Entry 8I4M (electron microscopy, 3.81 A resolution); this record covers chains X and Y of the 48 polymer chains in the assembly.

Chain X (and Y):
Protein: Portal protein(gp 16) of the cyanophage P-SCSP1u
Organism: Prochlorococcus phage P-SCSP1u
Notes: chain Y of this document is another copy of the same molecule, construct and numbering; everything in this record applies to it too
Chain sequence (565 residues; numbered 1 to 565; the number before each row is that of its first residue):
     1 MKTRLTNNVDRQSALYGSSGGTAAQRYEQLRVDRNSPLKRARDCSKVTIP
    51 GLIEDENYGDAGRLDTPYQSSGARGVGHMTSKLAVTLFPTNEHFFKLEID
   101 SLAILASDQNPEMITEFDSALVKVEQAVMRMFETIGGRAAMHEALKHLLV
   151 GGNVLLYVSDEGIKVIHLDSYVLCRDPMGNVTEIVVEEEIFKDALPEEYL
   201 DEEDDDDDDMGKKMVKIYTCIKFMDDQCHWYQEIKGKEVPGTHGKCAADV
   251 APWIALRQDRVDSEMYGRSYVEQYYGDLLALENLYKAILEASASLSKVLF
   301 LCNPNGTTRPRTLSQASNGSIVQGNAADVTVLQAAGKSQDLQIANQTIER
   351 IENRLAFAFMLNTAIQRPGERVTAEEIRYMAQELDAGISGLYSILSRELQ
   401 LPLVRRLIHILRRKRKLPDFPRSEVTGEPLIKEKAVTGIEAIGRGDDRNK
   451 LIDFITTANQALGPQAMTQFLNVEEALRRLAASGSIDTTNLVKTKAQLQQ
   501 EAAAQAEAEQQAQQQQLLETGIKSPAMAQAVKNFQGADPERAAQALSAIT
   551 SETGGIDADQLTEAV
Unresolved in the structure: 565

Interface between chain X and chain Y:
Residue-residue contacts (194):
  Q29(X) with K212(Y), hydrogen bond
  R40(X) with G62(Y), hydrogen bond (side chain-backbone)
  E98(X) with R130(Y)
  I99(X) with R130(Y)
  D100(X) with R130(Y), salt bridge
  S101(X) with Q126(Y); R130(Y), hydrogen bond
  L102(X) with A127(Y), hydrophobic; R130(Y); M131(Y), hydrophobic; L411(Y), hydrophobic; K416(Y)
  A103(X) with K416(Y)
  A106(X) with K416(Y)
  P111(X) with D487(Y)
  R175(X) with F191(Y)
  D176(X) with F191(Y)
  P177(X) with E189(Y); M214(Y)
  M178(X) with L5(Y), hydrophobic; E188(Y); E189(Y); I190(Y), hydrophobic
  T182(X) with F191(Y); D193(Y)
  D225(X) with M1(Y), hydrogen bond (backbone-side chain)
  V261(X) with G51(Y)
  S263(X) with G59(Y); D60(Y)
  E264(X) with Y58(Y); G59(Y); D60(Y)
  M265(X) with D60(Y), hydrogen bond (backbone-side chain)
  R268(X) with G59(Y); G62(Y), hydrogen bond (side chain-backbone); R63(Y); L64(Y)
  E272(X) with L64(Y)
  Q273(X) with P50(Y); T66(Y), hydrogen bond (backbone-side chain)
  D277(X) with P67(Y)
  K297(X) with A316(Y), hydrogen bond (side chain-backbone)
  V298(X) with N318(Y); G319(Y), hydrogen bond (backbone-backbone)
  L299(X) with A316(Y), hydrophobic; S317(Y); S320(Y)
  F300(X) with S320(Y), hydrogen bond (backbone-backbone); V322(Y), hydrogen bond (backbone-backbone)
  L301(X) with V322(Y); Q323(Y); G324(Y); N325(Y); A326(Y)
  C302(X) with I321(Y), hydrophobic; V322(Y), hydrogen bond (backbone-backbone); Q323(Y); G324(Y), hydrogen bond (backbone-backbone)
  N303(X) with G324(Y)
  P304(X) with T307(Y); Q323(Y)
  L313(X) with I321(Y), hydrophobic
  T330(X) with A326(Y), hydrogen bond (side chain-backbone)
  V331(X) with A326(Y)
  L332(X) with V329(Y), hydrophobic
  A334(X) with V331(Y), hydrophobic
  G336(X) with Q333(Y)
  K337(X) with K297(Y); V331(Y); L332(Y), hydrogen bond (side chain-backbone); Q333(Y)
  D340(X) with L295(Y); Q333(Y)
  I343(X) with L341(Y), hydrophobic
  A344(X) with S292(Y)
  T347(X) with S292(Y)
  R350(X) with Y285(Y); N345(Y), hydrogen bond
  R354(X) with Y68(Y); S70(Y)
  F357(X) with R74(Y); T363(Y)
  R367(X) with Q366(Y), hydrogen bond
  E370(X) with G369(Y); E370(Y), hydrogen bond (side chain-backbone); R371(Y), hydrogen bond (side chain-backbone)
  R371(X) with R371(Y)
  T373(X) with V372(Y)
  E375(X) with A374(Y)
  E376(X) with V372(Y); I377(Y)
  Y379(X) with N362(Y); I365(Y), hydrophobic; L384(Y)
  E383(X) with R74(Y), salt bridge; H78(Y); N362(Y); T363(Y), hydrogen bond
  A386(X) with H78(Y); S81(Y)
  S389(X) with S81(Y); H142(Y), hydrogen bond
  G390(X) with H142(Y)
  R397(X) with A139(Y)
  V425(X) with K414(Y)
  T426(X) with K414(Y)
  E428(X) with D160(Y)
  K432(X) with T134(Y)
  K434(X) with R130(Y); E133(Y), hydrogen bond (side chain-backbone); T134(Y)
  E440(X) with T90(Y)
  D447(X) with N91(Y), hydrogen bond
  K450(X) with N91(Y)
  D453(X) with R448(Y), salt bridge
  F454(X) with R448(Y); L480(Y), hydrophobic
  T457(X) with R448(Y); I452(Y)
  A461(X) with I452(Y), hydrophobic; I455(Y); T456(Y)
  L462(X) with V473(Y); E474(Y)
  Q465(X) with M467(Y)
  A466(X) with E475(Y); A476(Y), hydrogen bond (backbone-backbone); L477(Y)
  M467(X) with A476(Y); L477(Y)
  T468(X) with A476(Y); L477(Y)
  Q469(X) with E475(Y), hydrogen bond (backbone-backbone); A476(Y); L477(Y); R478(Y), hydrogen bond (backbone-backbone); R479(Y), hydrogen bond (backbone-backbone)
  F470(X) with E474(Y); E475(Y), hydrogen bond (backbone-backbone); A476(Y); L477(Y); R478(Y), hydrogen bond (backbone-backbone); R479(Y), hydrogen bond (backbone-backbone); L480(Y), hydrogen bond (backbone-backbone); A481(Y), hydrogen bond (backbone-backbone)
  L471(X) with A476(Y); L477(Y), hydrogen bond (backbone-backbone); R478(Y); L480(Y), hydrophobic; A481(Y)
  N472(X) with L477(Y), hydrogen bond (backbone-backbone); A481(Y); T489(Y); L491(Y)
  V473(X) with L477(Y); L491(Y), hydrophobic
  E474(X) with L491(Y)
  E475(X) with N490(Y), hydrogen bond; L491(Y), hydrogen bond (side chain-backbone)
  Q516(X) with E519(Y)
  L518(X) with E519(Y); T520(Y)
  G521(X) with T520(Y)
  I522(X) with T520(Y)
  K523(X) with E519(Y), hydrogen bond (side chain-backbone); T520(Y); I522(Y); K523(Y); S524(Y); P525(Y)
  S524(X) with P525(Y)
  A526(X) with P525(Y), hydrophobic; K532(Y)
  M527(X) with A528(Y), hydrophobic
  Q529(X) with K532(Y)
  A530(X) with K532(Y)
  N533(X) with K532(Y)
  F534(X) with Q535(Y)
  A545(X) with Q535(Y)
  L546(X) with Q535(Y)
  A548(X) with P539(Y), hydrophobic
  I549(X) with V531(Y), hydrophobic; Q535(Y)
  E552(X) with F534(Y); L546(Y); L561(Y)
  T553(X) with L561(Y); A564(Y)
  G554(X) with L561(Y), hydrogen bond (backbone-backbone); T562(Y); E563(Y), hydrogen bond (backbone-backbone); A564(Y), hydrogen bond (backbone-backbone)
  G555(X) with T562(Y), hydrogen bond (backbone-backbone)
  I556(X) with A564(Y)
Also at the interface, not in a pair above, chain X (121 interface residues in all): L30, L105, C174, M224, D259, D262, Y274, Y275, G276, A287, A291, S294, Q333, I351, S393, Q460, A542, Q544
Also at the interface, not in a pair above, chain Y (123 interface residues in all): I49, E54, Q69, G77, H167, G211, L289, S296, V298, F300, L313, S314, A334, L361, N459, G536, A542

Overview:
Chain X and chain Y form an interface of 121 and 123 residues respectively; the contacts include 41 hydrogen
bonds and 3 salt bridges. Among the polar pairs are D100(X)-R130(Y), E383(X)-R74(Y) and D453(X)-R448(Y).
Chain X and chain Y are both Portal protein(gp 16) of the cyanophage P-SCSP1u (Prochlorococcus phage
P-SCSP1u); the structure, Portal-tail complex structure of the Cyanophage P-SCSP1u, was determined by electron
microscopy (same publication as 8I4L).
